PDB entry 7WBH | electron microscopy, 3.70 A resolution | chains A and B of the 9 polymer chains in the assembly

# Chain A
Protein: Spike glycoprotein
Organism: Severe acute respiratory syndrome-related coronavirus
UniProtKB: P0DTC2 (SPIKE_SARS2); numbering as in UniProt (aligned over 27-1146)
Amino-acid sequence (1120 residues; each row starts with the number of its first residue):
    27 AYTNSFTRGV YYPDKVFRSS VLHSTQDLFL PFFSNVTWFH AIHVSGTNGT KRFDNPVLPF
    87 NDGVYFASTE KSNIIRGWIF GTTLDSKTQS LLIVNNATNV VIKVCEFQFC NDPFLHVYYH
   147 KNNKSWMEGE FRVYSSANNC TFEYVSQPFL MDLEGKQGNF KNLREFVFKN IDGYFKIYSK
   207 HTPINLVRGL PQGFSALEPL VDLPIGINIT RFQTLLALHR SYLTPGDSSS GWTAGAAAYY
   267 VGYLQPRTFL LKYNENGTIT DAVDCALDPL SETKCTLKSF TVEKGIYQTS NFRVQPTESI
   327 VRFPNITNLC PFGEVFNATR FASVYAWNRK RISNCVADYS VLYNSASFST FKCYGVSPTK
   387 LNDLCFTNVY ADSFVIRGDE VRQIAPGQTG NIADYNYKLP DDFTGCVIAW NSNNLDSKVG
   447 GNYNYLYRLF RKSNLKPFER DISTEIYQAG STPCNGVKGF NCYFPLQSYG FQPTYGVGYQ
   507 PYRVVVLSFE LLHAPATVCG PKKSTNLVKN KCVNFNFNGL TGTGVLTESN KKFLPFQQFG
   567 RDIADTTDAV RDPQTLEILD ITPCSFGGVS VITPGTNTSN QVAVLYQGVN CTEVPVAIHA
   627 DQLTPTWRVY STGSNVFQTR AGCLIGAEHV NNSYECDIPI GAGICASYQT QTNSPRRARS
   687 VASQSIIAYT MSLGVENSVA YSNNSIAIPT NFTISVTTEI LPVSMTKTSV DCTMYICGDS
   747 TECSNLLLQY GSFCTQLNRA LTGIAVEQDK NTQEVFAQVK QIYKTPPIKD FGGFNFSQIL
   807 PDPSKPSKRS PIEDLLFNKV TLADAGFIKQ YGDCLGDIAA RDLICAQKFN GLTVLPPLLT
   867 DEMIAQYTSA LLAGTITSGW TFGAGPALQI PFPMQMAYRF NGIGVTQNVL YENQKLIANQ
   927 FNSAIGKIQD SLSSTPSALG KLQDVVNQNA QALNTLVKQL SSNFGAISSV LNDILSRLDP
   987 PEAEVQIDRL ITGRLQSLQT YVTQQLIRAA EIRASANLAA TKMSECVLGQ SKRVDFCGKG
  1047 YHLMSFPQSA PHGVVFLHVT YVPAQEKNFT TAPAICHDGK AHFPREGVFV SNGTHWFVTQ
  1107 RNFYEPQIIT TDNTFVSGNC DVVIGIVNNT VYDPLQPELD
Unresolved in the structure: 67-78, 96-98, 143-155, 177-186, 242-260, 621-639, 673-686, 829-852
Differences from the reference sequence: conflict H142 (Gly in P0DTC2), G155 (Ser in P0DTC2), G215 (Asp in P0DTC2), N417 (Lys in P0DTC2), K484 (Glu in P0DTC2), Y501 (Asn in P0DTC2), G614 (Asp in P0DTC2), V701 (Ala in P0DTC2), P817 (Phe in P0DTC2), P892 (Ala in P0DTC2), P899 (Ala in P0DTC2), P942 (Ala in P0DTC2), P986 (Lys in P0DTC2), P987 (Val in P0DTC2)
UniProt features mapped onto this chain:
  - region: N280 to C301 (Putative superantigen), R403 to D405 (Integrin-binding motif), N448 to F456 (Immunodominant HLA epitope recognized by the CD8+), P681 to A684 (Putative superantigen), S816 to Y837 (Fusion peptide 1), K835 to F855 (Fusion peptide 2)
  - site (Cleavage): R685, S686, R815, S816
  - glycosylation: N61 (N-linked (GlcNAc...) (hybrid) asparagine), N74 (N-linked (GlcNAc...) (complex) asparagine), N122 (N-linked (GlcNAc...) (hybrid) asparagine), N149 (N-linked (GlcNAc...) (complex) asparagine), N165 (N-linked (GlcNAc...) (complex) asparagine), N234 (N-linked (GlcNAc...) (high mannose) asparagine), N282 (N-linked (GlcNAc...) (complex) asparagine), T323 (O-linked (GalNAc) threonine), S325 (O-linked (HexNAc...) serine), N331 (N-linked (GlcNAc...) (complex) asparagine), N343 (N-linked (GlcNAc...) (complex) asparagine), N603 (N-linked (GlcNAc...) (hybrid) asparagine), N616 (N-linked (GlcNAc...) (complex) asparagine), N657 (N-linked (GlcNAc...) (complex) asparagine), T676 (O-linked (GlcNAc...) threonine), T678 (O-linked (GlcNAc...) threonine), N709 (N-linked (GlcNAc...) (high mannose) asparagine), N717 (N-linked (GlcNAc...) (hybrid) asparagine), N801 (N-linked (GlcNAc...) (hybrid) asparagine), N1074 (N-linked (GlcNAc...) (hybrid) asparagine) and 2 more in UniProt
  - natural variant: Q52 (Q52H: In strain: Omicron/EG.5.1), A67 (A67V: In strain: Eta/B.1.525, Omicron/BA.1), H69 to V70 (deletion: In strain: Alpha/B.1.1.7, Eta/B.1.525 and 5 more), G75 (G75V: In strain: Lambda/C.37), T76 (T76I: In strain: Lambda/C.37), D80 (D80A: In strain: Beta/B.1.351), V83 (V83A: In strain: Omicron/XBB.1.5, Omicron/EG.5.1), T95 (T95I: In strain: Iota/B.1.526, Mu/B.1.621 and 2 more), R102 (R102I: In strain: A23.1), D138 (D138Y: In strain: Gamma/P.1), Y144 (deletion: In strain: Alpha/B.1.1.7, Eta/B.1.525 and 3 more), H146 (H146Q: In strain: Omicron/XBB.1.5, Omicron/EG.5.1), 72 further natural variant entries in UniProt
  - mutagenesis: H69 to V70 (Increased incorporation of cleaved spike into virions), N121 (N121Q: Partial loss of biliverdin affinity), R190 (R190K: Partial loss of biliverdin affinity), N234 (N234Q: Increased resistance to neutralizing antibodies), N331 (N331Q: Reduced viral infectivity), N343 (N343Q: Reduced viral infectivity), L452 (L452R: Increased resistance to neutralizing antibodies. Decreases HLA binding to NF9 epitope. Increased binding affinity to human ACE2), Y453 (Y453F: Decreased HLA binding to NF9 epitope. Increased binding affinity to human ACE2), A475 (A475V: Increased resistance to neutralizing antibodies), V483 (V483A: Increased resistance to neutralizing antibodies), F490 (F490L: Increased resistance to neutralizing antibodies and human covalescent sera neutralization), Q493 (Q493N: Reduced host ACE2-binding affinity in vitro; Q493Y: Reduced host ACE2-binding affinity in vitro), 11 further mutagenesis entries in UniProt
Cystine bridges: C131-C166, C291-C301, C336-C361, C379-C432, C480-C488, C538-C590, C617-C649, C662-C671, C738-C760, C743-C749, C1032-C1043, C1082-C1126
Covalently attached groups: N-acetylglucosamine (NAG) linked to N282, N343, N603, N657, N709, N717, N801, N1074

# Chain B
Protein: Spike glycoprotein
Organism: Severe acute respiratory syndrome-related coronavirus
UniProtKB: P0DTC2 (SPIKE_SARS2); residues 27-1146 here = UniProt positions 27-1146
Amino-acid sequence (1120 residues; row label = number of the first residue in the row):
    27 AYTNSFTRGV YYPDKVFRSS VLHSTQDLFL PFFSNVTWFH AIHVSGTNGT KRFANPVLPF
    87 NDGVYFASTE KSNIIRGWIF GTTLDSKTQS LLIVNNATNV VIKVCEFQFC NDPFLGVYYH
   147 KNNKSWMESE FRVYSSANNC TFEYVSQPFL MDLEGKQGNF KNLREFVFKN IDGYFKIYSK
   207 HTPINLVRGL PQGFSALEPL VDLPIGINIT RFQTLLALHR SYLTPGDSSS GWTAGAAAYY
   267 VGYLQPRTFL LKYNENGTIT DAVDCALDPL SETKCTLKSF TVEKGIYQTS NFRVQPTESI
   327 VRFPNITNLC PFGEVFNATR FASVYAWNRK RISNCVADYS VLYNSASFST FKCYGVSPTK
   387 LNDLCFTNVY ADSFVIRGDE VRQIAPGQTG NIADYNYKLP DDFTGCVIAW NSNNLDSKVG
   447 GNYNYLYRLF RKSNLKPFER DISTEIYQAG STPCNGVKGF NCYFPLQSYG FQPTYGVGYQ
   507 PYRVVVLSFE LLHAPATVCG PKKSTNLVKN KCVNFNFNGL TGTGVLTESN KKFLPFQQFG
   567 RDIADTTDAV RDPQTLEILD ITPCSFGGVS VITPGTNTSN QVAVLYQGVN CTEVPVAIHA
   627 DQLTPTWRVY STGSNVFQTR AGCLIGAEHV NNSYECDIPI GAGICASYQT QTNSPRRARS
   687 VASQSIIAYT MSLGVENSVA YSNNSIAIPT NFTISVTTEI LPVSMTKTSV DCTMYICGDS
   747 TECSNLLLQY GSFCTQLNRA LTGIAVEQDK NTQEVFAQVK QIYKTPPIKD FGGFNFSQIL
   807 PDPSKPSKRS PIEDLLFNKV TLADAGFIKQ YGDCLGDIAA RDLICAQKFN GLTVLPPLLT
   867 DEMIAQYTSA LLAGTITSGW TFGAGPALQI PFPMQMAYRF NGIGVTQNVL YENQKLIANQ
   927 FNSAIGKIQD SLSSTPSALG KLQDVVNQNA QALNTLVKQL SSNFGAISSV LNDILSRLDP
   987 PEAEVQIDRL ITGRLQSLQT YVTQQLIRAA EIRASANLAA TKMSECVLGQ SKRVDFCGKG
  1047 YHLMSFPQSA PHGVVFLHVT YVPAQEKNFT TAPAICHDGK AHFPREGVFV SNGTHWFVTQ
  1107 RNFYEPQIIT TDNTFVSGNC DVVIGIVNNT VYDPLQPELD
Unresolved in the structure: 67-80, 142-154, 177-186, 210-216, 242-262, 621-637, 673-686, 829-852
Differences from the reference sequence: conflict A80 (Asp in P0DTC2), G215 (Asp in P0DTC2), N417 (Lys in P0DTC2), K484 (Glu in P0DTC2), Y501 (Asn in P0DTC2), G614 (Asp in P0DTC2), V701 (Ala in P0DTC2), P817 (Phe in P0DTC2), P892 (Ala in P0DTC2), P899 (Ala in P0DTC2), P942 (Ala in P0DTC2), P986 (Lys in P0DTC2), P987 (Val in P0DTC2)
UniProt features mapped onto this chain:
  - region: N280 to C301 (Putative superantigen), R403 to D405 (Integrin-binding motif), N448 to F456 (Immunodominant HLA epitope recognized by the CD8+), P681 to A684 (Putative superantigen), S816 to Y837 (Fusion peptide 1), K835 to F855 (Fusion peptide 2)
  - site (Cleavage): R685, S686, R815, S816
  - glycosylation: N61 (N-linked (GlcNAc...) (hybrid) asparagine), N74 (N-linked (GlcNAc...) (complex) asparagine), N122 (N-linked (GlcNAc...) (hybrid) asparagine), N149 (N-linked (GlcNAc...) (complex) asparagine), N165 (N-linked (GlcNAc...) (complex) asparagine), N234 (N-linked (GlcNAc...) (high mannose) asparagine), N282 (N-linked (GlcNAc...) (complex) asparagine), T323 (O-linked (GalNAc) threonine), S325 (O-linked (HexNAc...) serine), N331 (N-linked (GlcNAc...) (complex) asparagine), N343 (N-linked (GlcNAc...) (complex) asparagine), N603 (N-linked (GlcNAc...) (hybrid) asparagine), N616 (N-linked (GlcNAc...) (complex) asparagine), N657 (N-linked (GlcNAc...) (complex) asparagine), T676 (O-linked (GlcNAc...) threonine), T678 (O-linked (GlcNAc...) threonine), N709 (N-linked (GlcNAc...) (high mannose) asparagine), N717 (N-linked (GlcNAc...) (hybrid) asparagine), N801 (N-linked (GlcNAc...) (hybrid) asparagine), N1074 (N-linked (GlcNAc...) (hybrid) asparagine) and 2 more in UniProt
  - natural variant: Q52 (Q52H: In strain: Omicron/EG.5.1), A67 (A67V: In strain: Eta/B.1.525, Omicron/BA.1), H69 to V70 (deletion: In strain: Alpha/B.1.1.7, Eta/B.1.525 and 5 more), G75 (G75V: In strain: Lambda/C.37), T76 (T76I: In strain: Lambda/C.37), V83 (V83A: In strain: Omicron/XBB.1.5, Omicron/EG.5.1), T95 (T95I: In strain: Iota/B.1.526, Mu/B.1.621 and 2 more), R102 (R102I: In strain: A23.1), D138 (D138Y: In strain: Gamma/P.1), G142 to Y145 (sequence variant, change not given here; In strain: Omicron/BA.1), G142 (G142D: In strain: Kappa/B.1.617.1, Omicron/BA.2 and 7 more), Y144 (deletion: In strain: Alpha/B.1.1.7, Eta/B.1.525 and 3 more), 72 further natural variant entries in UniProt
  - mutagenesis: H69 to V70 (Increased incorporation of cleaved spike into virions), N121 (N121Q: Partial loss of biliverdin affinity), R190 (R190K: Partial loss of biliverdin affinity), N234 (N234Q: Increased resistance to neutralizing antibodies), N331 (N331Q: Reduced viral infectivity), N343 (N343Q: Reduced viral infectivity), L452 (L452R: Increased resistance to neutralizing antibodies. Decreases HLA binding to NF9 epitope. Increased binding affinity to human ACE2), Y453 (Y453F: Decreased HLA binding to NF9 epitope. Increased binding affinity to human ACE2), A475 (A475V: Increased resistance to neutralizing antibodies), V483 (V483A: Increased resistance to neutralizing antibodies), F490 (F490L: Increased resistance to neutralizing antibodies and human covalescent sera neutralization), Q493 (Q493N: Reduced host ACE2-binding affinity in vitro; Q493Y: Reduced host ACE2-binding affinity in vitro), 11 further mutagenesis entries in UniProt
Cystine bridges: C131-C166, C291-C301, C336-C361, C379-C432, C391-C525, C480-C488, C538-C590, C617-C649, C662-C671, C738-C760, C743-C749, C1032-C1043, C1082-C1126
Covalently attached groups: N-acetylglucosamine (NAG) linked to N282, N343, N616, N709, N717, N801, N1074
Ligand contacts:
  - N-acetylglucosamine (NAG; 2-acetamido-2-deoxy-beta-D-glucopyranose), molecule 1: N331, I332, Q580
  - N-acetylglucosamine (NAG), molecule 2: N1098, T1100, H1101, F1103

# Interface between chain A and chain B
Residue-residue contacts (154):
  N317(A) with D737(B)
  R319(A) with M740(B); D745(B)
  R357(A) with N165(B); T167(B)
  N360(A) with F168(B)
  P521(A) with D198(B); G199(B); G232(B)
  T547(A) with N978(B)
  T549(A) with D745(B)
  K557(A) with F43(B)
  K558(A) with F43(B); N282(B)
  F559(A) with F43(B), hydrophobic
  L560(A) with Y38(B); N282(B)
  F562(A) with Y38(B), hydrophobic; K41(B); E224(B); P225(B), hydrophobic
  Q563(A) with K41(B); V42(B), hydrogen bond (side chain-backbone); F43(B); G283(B)
  Q564(A) with K41(B)
  F565(A) with V42(B); F43(B), hydrogen bond (backbone-backbone)
  G566(A) with F43(B)
  R567(A) with V42(B); F43(B), hydrogen bond (backbone-backbone)
  I569(A) with V47(B), hydrophobic; N960(B)
  A570(A) with N960(B); V963(B); K964(B)
  D571(A) with S967(B), hydrogen bond
  T572(A) with V963(B)
  P589(A) with K854(B)
  S591(A) with K854(B)
  F592(A) with M740(B), hydrophobic; K854(B); F855(B); G857(B); L858(B)
  Q613(A) with L861(B)
  G614(A) with K854(B), hydrogen bond (backbone-side chain)
  A647(A) with P862(B), hydrophobic
  P665(A) with L864(B), hydrophobic
  G667(A) with L864(B)
  A668(A) with P863(B), hydrogen bond (backbone-backbone); L864(B); T866(B)
  G669(A) with L864(B), hydrogen bond (backbone-backbone); M869(B)
  M697(A) with L864(B), hydrophobic; L865(B), hydrophobic; M869(B), hydrophobic
  L699(A) with I788(B); M869(B); Q872(B); Y873(B)
  G700(A) with K786(B)
  V701(A) with Q787(B); I788(B), hydrogen bond (backbone-backbone)
  E702(A) with I788(B); K790(B)
  N703(A) with Q787(B); I788(B), hydrogen bond (backbone-backbone); Y789(B); K790(B)
  V705(A) with Y789(B), hydrophobic; T883(B); A893(B), hydrophobic; Q895(B)
  A706(A) with Q895(B), hydrogen bond (backbone-side chain)
  Y707(A) with P792(B), hydrophobic; D796(B), hydrogen bond (side chain-backbone); F797(B); T883(B); I896(B); F898(B)
  N709(A) with P897(B)
  N710(A) with P897(B)
  S711(A) with Q895(B); I896(B); P897(B)
  I712(A) with Q895(B); I896(B), hydrophobic
  A713(A) with L894(B); Q895(B), hydrogen bond (backbone-backbone)
  P715(A) with L894(B), hydrophobic
  Q957(A) with R765(B)
  T961(A) with S758(B), hydrogen bond
  Q965(A) with Y756(B); S758(B); F759(B)
  S968(A) with Q755(B); Y756(B); G757(B)
  N969(A) with Q755(B), hydrogen bond (backbone-backbone)
  F970(A) with Q755(B), hydrogen bond (backbone-backbone); Y756(B), hydrophobic; F759(B), hydrophobic
  G971(A) with Q755(B)
  P987(A) with G413(B); D427(B)
  R995(A) with D994(B), salt bridge
  Q1002(A) with F759(B); Q1005(B), hydrogen bond
  S1003(A) with F759(B)
  T1006(A) with Q762(B); Q1005(B), hydrogen bond
  T1009(A) with T1009(B)
  Q1010(A) with L1012(B)
  I1013(A) with L1012(B), hydrophobic
  E1017(A) with R1019(B), salt bridge
  R1039(A) with T1027(B); E1031(B), salt bridge; R1039(B)
  V1040(A) with S1030(B); E1031(B); L1034(B); G1035(B)
  D1041(A) with G889(B); S1030(B); L1034(B)
  F1042(A) with E1031(B)
  G1046(A) with A890(B)
  Y1047(A) with W886(B); T887(B); A890(B)
  P1069(A) with P892(B)
  E1072(A) with P892(B); L894(B)
  T1077(A) with M900(B)
  P1079(A) with Y917(B)
  F1089(A) with N914(B); Y917(B), hydrophobic
  P1090(A) with Q913(B), hydrogen bond (backbone-side chain)
  R1091(A) with Q913(B)
  V1094(A) with M900(B), hydrophobic
  R1107(A) with I896(B); M900(B), hydrogen bond (side chain-backbone); Y904(B)
  F1121(A) with N914(B)
  V1122(A) with Q1113(B)
  S1123(A) with N914(B), hydrogen bond; E1111(B), hydrogen bond
  V1128(A) with Y917(B)
  V1129(A) with Y917(B)
  I1130(A) with Q920(B)
  L1141(A) with L1141(B), hydrophobic; E1144(B)
Also at the interface, not in a pair above, chain A (100 interface residues in all): Q314, A522, T523, N540, I666, I670, C671, S704, K964, A972, K1045, V1068, A1070, G1093, Q1142, L1145
Also at the interface, not in a pair above, chain B (105 interface residues in all): R44, E169, Y200, P230, I231, T284, A766, T768, N856, T859, G891, N907, T912, E918, E990, L1001, V1008, I1013, D1118

# In short
100 residues of chain A and 105 residues of chain B are in contact; the contacts include 21 hydrogen bonds and
3 salt bridges. Polar pairs include R995(A)-D994(B), E1017(A)-R1019(B) and R1039(A)-E1031(B). Chain B binds
N-acetylglucosamine.
Chain A is Spike glycoprotein and chain B is Spike glycoprotein, both from Severe acute respiratory
syndrome-related coronavirus; the structure, overall structure of hu33 and spike, was determined by electron
microscopy (same publication as 7WB5).
